2AII - chain X; structure by X-ray diffraction, 1.54 A resolution.

Chain X:
Molecule: Sulfatase modifying factor 1
Organism: Homo sapiens
UniProt: Q8NBK3 (SUMF1_HUMAN); residues 86-371 here = UniProt positions 86-371
Chain sequence (286 residues; each row starts with the number of its first residue):
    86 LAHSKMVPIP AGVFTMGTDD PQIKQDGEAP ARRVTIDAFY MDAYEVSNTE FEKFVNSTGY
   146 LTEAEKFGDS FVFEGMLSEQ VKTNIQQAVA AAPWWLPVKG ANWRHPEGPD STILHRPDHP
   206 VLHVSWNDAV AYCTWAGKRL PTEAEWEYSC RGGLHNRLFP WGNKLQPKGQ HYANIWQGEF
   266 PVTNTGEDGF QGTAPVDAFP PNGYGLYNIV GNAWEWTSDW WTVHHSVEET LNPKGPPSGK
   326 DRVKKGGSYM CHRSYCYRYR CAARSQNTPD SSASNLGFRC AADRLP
Unresolved in the structure: 163-174
Cystine bridges: Cys218-Cys365, Cys235-Cys346
Glycans and other covalent adducts: N-acetylglucosamine (NAG) linked to Asn141; acetamide (ACM) linked to Cys336
Metal / ion sites: Ca2+ site 1: Glu130, Asn293, Gly296, Ala298, Glu300; Ca2+ site 2: Asn259, Ile260, Asp273, Phe275
Small-molecule neighbours: acetamide (ACM): Trp299, Gly332, Ser333, Met335, Tyr340, Cys341, Arg343, Asn360
What the authors report for this chain:
  - binding site for acetamide: Cys336
  - conformationally variable residues (side-chain flip): Tyr340, Cys341
  - catalytic residues: Cys341
  - catalytic residues: Trp299, Cys336 (proposed by the authors, not directly observed)
  - disease-associated variants - A177P: decreased catalytic activity (citing earlier work)

Overview:
Acetamide is covalently linked to Cys336. N-acetylglucosamine is covalently linked to Asn141. Glu130, Asn293,
Gly296, Ala298 and Glu300 form the Ca2+ site 1. The Ca2+ site 2 is built by Asn259, Ile260, Asp273 and Phe275.
The paper reports catalytic residues Cys341, Trp299 and Cys336; A177P reduces catalytic activity.
Chain X is Sulfatase modifying factor 1 (Homo sapiens); the structure, wild-type Formylglycine generating
enzyme reacted with iodoacetamide, was determined by X-ray diffraction together with 2AFT, 2AFY, 2AIJ and 2AIK
from the same study.
